PDB entry 1C17 | solution NMR | chains A and L of the 13 polymer chains in the assembly

Chain A (and L):
Name: ATP synthase subunit C
Source organism: Escherichia coli
Notes: chain L of this document is another copy of the same molecule, construct and numbering; everything in this record applies to it too
Reference sequence: P68699 (ATPL_ECOLI); residue numbers follow UniProt; this construct covers 1-79
Amino-acid sequence (79 residues; row label = number of the first residue in the row):
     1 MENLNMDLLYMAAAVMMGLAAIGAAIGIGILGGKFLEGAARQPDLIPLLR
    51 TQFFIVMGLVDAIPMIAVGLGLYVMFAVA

How chain A and chain L interact:
Contacting residue pairs (14; chain A residue first):
  Met6(A) with Met1(L); Leu8(L)
  Asp7(A) with Leu8(L)
  Ala14(A) with Val15(L)
  Met17(A) with Met16(L)
  Ile28(A) with Lys34(L)
  Gly29(A) with Ile30(L)
  Gly32(A) with Lys34(L)
  Gly33(A) with Lys34(L)
  Asp44(A) with Gln42(L)
  Ile55(A) with Leu31(L); Lys34(L)
  Tyr73(A) with Leu9(L); Met75(L)
Interface residues without a listed pair, chain A (13 interface residues in all): Asn3, Gly18
Interface residues without a listed pair, chain L (11 interface residues in all): Leu19

In short:
13 residues of chain A and 11 residues of chain L are in contact.
Chain A and chain L are both ATP synthase subunit C (Escherichia coli); the structure, A1C12 subcomplex of
F1FO ATP synthase, was determined by solution NMR.
